8Z9L - chains O and R of the 4 polymer chains in the assembly; structure by X-ray diffraction, 3.60 A resolution.

Chain O:
Molecule: Angiotensin-converting enzyme
From: Rhinolophus affinis
Notes: EC 3.4.-.-
UniProt: A0A7D7JS29 (A0A7D7JS29_RHIAI); numbering as in UniProt (aligned over 19-615)
Sequence (598 residues; row label = number of the first residue in the row):
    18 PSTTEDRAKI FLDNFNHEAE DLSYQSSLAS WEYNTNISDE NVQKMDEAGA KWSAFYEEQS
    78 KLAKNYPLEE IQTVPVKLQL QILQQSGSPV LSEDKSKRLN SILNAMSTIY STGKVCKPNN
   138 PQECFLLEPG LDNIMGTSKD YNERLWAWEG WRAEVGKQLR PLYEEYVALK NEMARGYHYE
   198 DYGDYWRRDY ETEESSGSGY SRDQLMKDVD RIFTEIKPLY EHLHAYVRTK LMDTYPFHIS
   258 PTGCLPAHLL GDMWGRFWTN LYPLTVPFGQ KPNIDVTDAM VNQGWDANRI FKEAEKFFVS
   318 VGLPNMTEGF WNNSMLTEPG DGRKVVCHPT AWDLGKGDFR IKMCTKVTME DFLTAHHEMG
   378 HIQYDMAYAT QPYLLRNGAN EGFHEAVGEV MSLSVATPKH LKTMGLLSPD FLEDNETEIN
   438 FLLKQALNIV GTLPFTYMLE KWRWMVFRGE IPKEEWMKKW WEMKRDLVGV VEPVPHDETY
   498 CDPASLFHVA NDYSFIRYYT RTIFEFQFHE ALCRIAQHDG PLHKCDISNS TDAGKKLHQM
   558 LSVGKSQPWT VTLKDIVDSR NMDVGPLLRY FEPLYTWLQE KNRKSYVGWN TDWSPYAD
Sequence notes: expression tag (18); conflict His34 (Arg in A0A7D7JS29), Asp38 (Glu in A0A7D7JS29), Ala185 (Val in A0A7D7JS29), Gln300 (His in A0A7D7JS29), Lys598 (Gln in A0A7D7JS29), Ala614 (Ser in A0A7D7JS29)
Disulfide bonds: Cys530-Cys542
Glycans and other covalent adducts: N-acetylglucosamine (NAG) linked to Asn53, Asn322, Asn546

Chain R:
Molecule: Spike protein S1
From: Severe acute respiratory syndrome coronavirus 2
Notes: fragment: RBD domain
UniProt: P0DTC2 (SPIKE_SARS2); residues 333-527 here = UniProt positions 333-527
Sequence (197 residues; each row starts with the number of its first residue):
   332 PTNLCPFGEV FNATRFASVY AWNRKRISNC VADYSVLYNS ASFSTFKCYG VSPTKLNDLC
   392 FTNVYADSFV IRGDEVRQIA PGQTGKIADY NYKLPDDFTG CVIAWNSNNL DSKVGGNYNY
   452 LYRLFRKSNL KPFERDISTE IYQAGSTPCN GVEGFNCYFP LQSYGFQPTN GVGYQPYRVV
   512 VLSFELLHAP ATVCGPH
Disordered / not traced: 332
Sequence notes: expression tag (332, 528)
UniProt features mapped onto this chain:
  - region: Arg403 to Asp405 (Integrin-binding motif), Asn448 to Phe456 (Immunodominant HLA epitope recognized by the CD8+)
  - glycosylation: Asn343 (N-linked (GlcNAc...) (complex) asparagine)
  - natural variant: Gly339 (G339D: In strain: Omicron/BA.1, Omicron/BA.2 and 4 more; G339H: In strain: Omicron/BA.2.75, Omicron/XBB.1.5 and 1 more), Arg346 (R346K: In strain: Mu/B.1.621; R346T: In strain: Omicron/BQ.1.1, Omicron/XBB.1.5 and 1 more), Leu368 (L368I: In strain: Omicron/XBB.1.5, Omicron/EG.5.1), Ser371 (S371F: In strain: Omicron/BA.2, Omicron/BA.2.12.1 and 6 more; S371L: In strain: Omicron/BA.1), Ser373 (S373P: In strain: Omicron/BA.1, Omicron/BA.2 and 7 more), Ser375 (S375F: In strain: Omicron/BA.1, Omicron/BA.2 and 7 more), Thr376 (T376A: In strain: Omicron/BA.2, Omicron/BA.2.12.1 and 5 more), Asp405 (D405N: In strain: Omicron/BA.2, Omicron/BA.2.12.1 and 6 more), Arg408 (R408S: In strain: Omicron/BA.2, Omicron/BA.2.12.1 and 6 more), Lys417 (K417N: In strain: Beta/B.1.351, Omicron/BA.1 and 8 more; K417T: In strain: Gamma/P.1), Asn440 (N440K: In strain: Omicron/BA.1, Omicron/BA.2 and 7 more), Lys444 (K444T: In strain: Omicron/BQ.1.1), 16 further natural variant entries in UniProt
  - mutagenesis: Asn343 (N343Q: Reduced viral infectivity), Leu452 (L452R: Increased resistance to neutralizing antibodies. Decreases HLA binding to NF9 epitope. Increased binding affinity to human ACE2), Tyr453 (Y453F: Decreased HLA binding to NF9 epitope. Increased binding affinity to human ACE2), Ala475 (A475V: Increased resistance to neutralizing antibodies), Val483 (V483A: Increased resistance to neutralizing antibodies), Glu484 (E484D: Increased replication in human TMEM106B overexpressing cells), Phe490 (F490L: Increased resistance to neutralizing antibodies and human covalescent sera neutralization), Gln493 (Q493N: Reduced host ACE2-binding affinity in vitro; Q493Y: Reduced host ACE2-binding affinity in vitro), Asn501 (N501T: Reduced host ACE2-binding affinity in vitro; N501Y: Increased binding affinity to human ACE2), His519 (H519P: Increased resistance to human covalescent sera neutralization)
Disulfide bonds: Cys336-Cys361, Cys379-Cys432, Cys391-Cys525
Glycans and other covalent adducts: N-acetylglucosamine (NAG) linked to Asn343

Chain O / chain R interface:
Contacting residue pairs (35; chain O residue first):
  Ser19(O) with Ala475(R), hydrogen bond (side chain-backbone)
  Arg24(O) with Gly476(R); Ser477(R), hydrogen bond
  Ile27(O) with Phe456(R); Ala475(R), hydrophobic; Tyr489(R), hydrophobic
  Phe28(O) with Tyr489(R)
  Asp30(O) with Lys417(R), salt bridge
  Asn31(O) with Tyr489(R)
  His34(O) with Tyr453(R); Leu455(R)
  Glu35(O) with Gln493(R)
  Glu37(O) with Tyr505(R), hydrogen bond
  Asp38(O) with Tyr449(R), hydrogen bond; Gly496(R); Gln498(R), hydrogen bond
  Tyr41(O) with Gln498(R); Thr500(R), hydrogen bond; Asn501(R), hydrogen bond
  Gln42(O) with Gly446(R); Tyr449(R), hydrogen bond; Gln498(R)
  Asn82(O) with Phe486(R)
  Tyr83(O) with Phe486(R); Asn487(R), hydrogen bond; Tyr489(R)
  Asn330(O) with Thr500(R)
  Lys353(O) with Gly496(R), hydrogen bond (side chain-backbone); Gln498(R); Asn501(R); Gly502(R), hydrogen bond (backbone-backbone); Tyr505(R)
  Gly354(O) with Gly502(R)
  Asp355(O) with Thr500(R), hydrogen bond; Asn501(R)
Also at the interface, not in a pair above, chain O (21 interface residues in all): Leu79, Arg357, Arg393
Also at the interface, not in a pair above, chain R (20 interface residues in all): Phe497

Summary:
21 residues of chain O face 20 of chain R across their interface; the contacts include 12 hydrogen bonds and 1
salt bridge. Polar contacts include Asp30(O)-Lys417(R), Ser19(O)-Ala475(R) and Arg24(O)-Ser477(R). Covalently
linked N-acetylglucosamine: at Asn53(O), Asn322(O) and Asn546(O). N-acetylglucosamine is covalently linked to
Asn343(R).
Chain O is Angiotensin-converting enzyme (Rhinolophus affinis) and chain R is Spike protein S1 (Severe acute
respiratory syndrome coronavirus 2); the structure, Crystal structure of SARS-CoV-2 RBD bound to Rhinolophus
affinis ACE2, was determined by X-ray diffraction (same publication as 8Z9I).
